Entry 3BMW (X-ray diffraction, 1.60 A resolution); this record covers chain A.

# Chain A
Molecule: Cyclomaltodextrin glucanotransferase
Source organism: Thermoanaerobacterium thermosulfurigenes
Notes: EC 2.4.1.19
UniProt: P26827 (CDGT_THETU); residues 1-683 here correspond to UniProt positions 28-710 (UniProt number = residue number + 27)
Chain sequence (683 residues; numbered 1 to 683; the number before each row is that of its first residue):
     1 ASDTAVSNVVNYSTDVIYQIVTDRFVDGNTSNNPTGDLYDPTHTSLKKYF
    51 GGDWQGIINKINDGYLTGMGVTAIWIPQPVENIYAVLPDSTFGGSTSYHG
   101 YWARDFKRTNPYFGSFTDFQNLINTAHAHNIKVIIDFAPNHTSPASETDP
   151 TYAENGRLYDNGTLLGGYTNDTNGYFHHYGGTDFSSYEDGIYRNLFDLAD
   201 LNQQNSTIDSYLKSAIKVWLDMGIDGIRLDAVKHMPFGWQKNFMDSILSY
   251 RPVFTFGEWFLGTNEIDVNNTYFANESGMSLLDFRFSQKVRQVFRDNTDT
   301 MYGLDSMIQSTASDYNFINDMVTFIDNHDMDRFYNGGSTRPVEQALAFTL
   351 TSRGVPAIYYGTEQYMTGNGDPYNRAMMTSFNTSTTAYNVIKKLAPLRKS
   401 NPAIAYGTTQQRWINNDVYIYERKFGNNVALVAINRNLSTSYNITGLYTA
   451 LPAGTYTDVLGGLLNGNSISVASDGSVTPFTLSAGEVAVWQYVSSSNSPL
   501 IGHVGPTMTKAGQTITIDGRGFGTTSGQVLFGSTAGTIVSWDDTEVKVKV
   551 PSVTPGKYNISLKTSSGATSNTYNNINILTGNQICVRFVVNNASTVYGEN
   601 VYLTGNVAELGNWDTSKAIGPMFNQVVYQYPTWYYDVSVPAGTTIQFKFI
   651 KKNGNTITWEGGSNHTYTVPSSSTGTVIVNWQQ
Construct notes: engineered mutation Pro-77 (Ser104 in P26827)
Bound ions: Ca2+ site 1: Asp-27, Asn-29, Asn-32, Asn-33, Gly-51, Asp-53; Ca2+ site 2: Asn-140, Ile-191, Asp-200, His-234
Residues lining bound ligands: ACI / alpha-D-quinovopyranose / alpha-D-glucopyranose: Lys-47, His-99, Tyr-101, Trp-102, His-141, Phe-184, Leu-195, Phe-196, Leu-198, Arg-228, Asp-230, Ala-231, Lys-233, His-234, Glu-258, Phe-260, Gly-262, Thr-263, Glu-265, His-328, Asp-329, Asp-371, Arg-375
Reported in the primary citation:
  - conformationally variable residues (side-chain flip): Arg-228
  - catalytic residues: Asp-230, Glu-258 (citing earlier work)
  - binding site for alpha-D-glucopyranose: Tyr-101, Trp-102, Phe-260 (citing earlier work)
  - binding site for alpha-D-quinovopyranose: Ala-231 (citing earlier work)
  - binding site for the ligand ACI: Tyr-101 (citing earlier work)
  - mutagenesis - S77P (15-fold): decreased catalytic activity (hydrolytic activity)
  - mutagenesis - S77P (1.8-fold): decreased catalytic activity on beta-cyclization
  - mutagenesis - W239L, W239R: unchanged catalytic activity on beta-cyclization
  - mutagenesis - W239L, W239R: decreased catalytic activity on hydrolytic rates
  - mutagenesis - S77P (2-fold), W239R (2-fold): decreased catalytic activity on pNPG7
  - mutagenesis - S77P, W239R (1.5-fold): decreased catalytic activity (coupling reaction)
  - mutagenesis - S77P: unchanged stability
  - mutagenesis - W239L, W239R: decreased stability

# In short
Chain A binds ACI / alpha-D-quinovopyranose / alpha-D-glucopyranose. Asp-27, Asn-29, Asn-32, Asn-33, Gly-51
and Asp-53 form the Ca2+ site 1. The Ca2+ site 2 is built by Asn-140, Ile-191, Asp-200 and His-234. The paper
reports catalytic residues Asp-230 and Glu-258; W239L and W239R reduce catalytic activity on hydrolytic rates.
Chain A is Cyclomaltodextrin glucanotransferase (Thermoanaerobacterium thermosulfurigenes); the structure,
Cyclodextrin glycosyl transferase from Thermoanerobacterium thermosulfurigenes EM1 mutant S77P complexed with
a maltoheptaose inhibitor, was determined by X-ray diffraction together with 3BMV from the same study.
